3HOX - chains A and N of the 15 polymer chains in the assembly; structure by X-ray diffraction, 3.65 A resolution.

== Chain A ==
Molecule: DNA-directed RNA polymerase II subunit RPB1
From: Saccharomyces cerevisiae
Notes: EC 2.7.7.6
UniProt: P04050 (RPB1_YEAST); residues 1-1733 here = UniProt positions 1-1733
Chain sequence (1733 residues; row label = number of the first residue in the row):
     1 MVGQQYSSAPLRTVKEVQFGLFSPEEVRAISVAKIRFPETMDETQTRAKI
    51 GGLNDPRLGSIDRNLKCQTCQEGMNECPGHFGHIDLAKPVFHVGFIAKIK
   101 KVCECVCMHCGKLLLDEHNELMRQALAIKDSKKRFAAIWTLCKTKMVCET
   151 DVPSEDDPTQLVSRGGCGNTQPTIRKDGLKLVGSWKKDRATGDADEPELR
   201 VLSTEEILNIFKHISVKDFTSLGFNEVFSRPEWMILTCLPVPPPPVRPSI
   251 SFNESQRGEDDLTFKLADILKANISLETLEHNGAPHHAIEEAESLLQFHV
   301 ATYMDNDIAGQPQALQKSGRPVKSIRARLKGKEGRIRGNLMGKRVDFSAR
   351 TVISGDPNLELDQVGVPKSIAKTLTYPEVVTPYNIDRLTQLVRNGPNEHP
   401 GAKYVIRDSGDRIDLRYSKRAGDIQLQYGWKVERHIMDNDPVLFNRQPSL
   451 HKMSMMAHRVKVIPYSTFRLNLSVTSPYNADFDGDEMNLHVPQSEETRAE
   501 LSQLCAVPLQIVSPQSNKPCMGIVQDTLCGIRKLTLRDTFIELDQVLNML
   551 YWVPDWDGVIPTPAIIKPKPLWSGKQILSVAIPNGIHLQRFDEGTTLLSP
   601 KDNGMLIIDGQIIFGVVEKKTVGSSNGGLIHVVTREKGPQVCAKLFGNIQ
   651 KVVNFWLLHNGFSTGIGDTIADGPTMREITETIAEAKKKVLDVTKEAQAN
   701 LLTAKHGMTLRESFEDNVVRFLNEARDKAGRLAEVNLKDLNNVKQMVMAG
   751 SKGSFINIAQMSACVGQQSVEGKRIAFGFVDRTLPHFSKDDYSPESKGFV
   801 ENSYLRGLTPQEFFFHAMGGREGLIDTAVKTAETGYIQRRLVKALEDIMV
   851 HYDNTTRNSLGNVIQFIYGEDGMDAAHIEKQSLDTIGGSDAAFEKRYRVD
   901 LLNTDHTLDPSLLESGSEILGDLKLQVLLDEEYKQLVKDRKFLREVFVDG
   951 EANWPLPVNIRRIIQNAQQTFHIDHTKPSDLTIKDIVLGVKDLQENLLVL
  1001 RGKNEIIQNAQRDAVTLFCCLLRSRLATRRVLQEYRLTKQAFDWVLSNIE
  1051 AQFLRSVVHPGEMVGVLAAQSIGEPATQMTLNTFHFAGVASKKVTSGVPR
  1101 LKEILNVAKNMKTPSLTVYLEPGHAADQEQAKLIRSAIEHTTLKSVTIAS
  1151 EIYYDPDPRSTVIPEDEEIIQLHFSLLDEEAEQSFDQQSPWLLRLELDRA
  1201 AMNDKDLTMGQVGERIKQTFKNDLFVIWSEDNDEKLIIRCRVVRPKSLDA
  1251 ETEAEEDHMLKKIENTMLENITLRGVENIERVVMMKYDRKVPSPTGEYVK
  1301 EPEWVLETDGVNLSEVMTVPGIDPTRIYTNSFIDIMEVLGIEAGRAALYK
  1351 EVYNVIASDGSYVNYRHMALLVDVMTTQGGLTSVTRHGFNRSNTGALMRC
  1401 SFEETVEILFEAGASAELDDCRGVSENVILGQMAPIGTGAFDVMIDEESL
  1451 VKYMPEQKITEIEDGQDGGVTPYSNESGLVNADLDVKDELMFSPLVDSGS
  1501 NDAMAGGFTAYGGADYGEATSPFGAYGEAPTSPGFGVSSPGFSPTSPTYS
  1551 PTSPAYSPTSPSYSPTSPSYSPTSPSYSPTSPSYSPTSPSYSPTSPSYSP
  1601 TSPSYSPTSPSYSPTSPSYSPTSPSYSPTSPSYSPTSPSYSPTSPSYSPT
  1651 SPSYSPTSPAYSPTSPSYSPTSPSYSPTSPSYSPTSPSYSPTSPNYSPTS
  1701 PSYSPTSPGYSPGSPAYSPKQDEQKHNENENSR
Unresolved in the structure: 1, 187-195, 1082-1091, 1176-1186, 1246-1252, 1456-1733
Bound ions: Zn2+ site 1: Cys67, Cys70, Cys77, His80; Zn2+ site 2: Cys107, Cys110, Cys148, Cys167; Mg2+: Asp481, Asp483, Asp485 (shared with 2 residues of chain P)
Swiss-Prot annotation at these positions:
  - region: Pro248 to Asp260 (Lid loop), Asn306 to Lys323 (Rudder loop), Pro810 to Glu822 (Bridging helix)
  - binding site (Zn(2+)): Cys67, Cys70, Cys77, His80, Cys107, Cys110, Cys148, Cys167
  - binding site (Mg(2+)): Asp481, Asp483, Asp485
  - modified residue: Thr1471 (Phosphothreonine)
  - cross-link (Glycyl lysine isopeptide (Lys-Gly)): Lys695 (interchain with G-Cter in ubiquitin), Lys1246 (interchain with G-Cter in ubiquitin), Lys1350 (interchain with G-Cter in ubiquitin)

== Chain N ==
Molecule: 12-nt DNA strand
Sequence (12 nucleotides; numbered 1 to 12; the number before each row is that of its first residue):
     1 ACTACTTGAGCT
Unresolved in the structure: 8-12

== How chain A and chain N interact ==
Contacting residue pairs - 4 pairs, chain A then chain N:
  Lys1102(A) - DC2(N)  sugar contact
  Ala1108(A) - DT3(N)  phosphate contact
  His1387(A) - DT3(N)  phosphate contact
  His1387(A) - DA4(N)  sugar contact
Interface residues without a listed pair, chain A (6 interface residues in all): Asn1106, Lys1112, Arg1391
Interface residues without a listed pair, chain N (4 interface residues in all): DC5

== Summary ==
6 residues of chain A and 4 residues of chain N are in contact. The Zn2+ site 1 is built by Cys67(A),
Cys70(A), Cys77(A) and His80(A). UniProt lists 8 Zn2+-binding residues and 3 Mg2+-binding residues on chain A.
Here chain A is DNA-directed RNA polymerase II subunit RPB1 (Saccharomyces cerevisiae) and chain N is a 12-nt
DNA strand. Entry 3HOX (Complete RNA polymerase II elongation complex V) was determined by X-ray diffraction
(same publication as 3HOU, 3HOV, 3HOW, 3HOY and 3HOZ).
